6B9Z - chains A and B of the 4 polymer chains in the assembly; structure by X-ray diffraction, 1.82 A resolution.

== Chain A ==
Molecule: Trastuzumab Fab light chain
Organism: Mus musculus
UniProtKB: P01834 (IGKC_HUMAN); residues 108-214 here correspond to UniProt positions 1-107 (UniProt number = residue number - 107)
Chain sequence (214 residues; numbered 1 to 214; the number before each row is that of its first residue):
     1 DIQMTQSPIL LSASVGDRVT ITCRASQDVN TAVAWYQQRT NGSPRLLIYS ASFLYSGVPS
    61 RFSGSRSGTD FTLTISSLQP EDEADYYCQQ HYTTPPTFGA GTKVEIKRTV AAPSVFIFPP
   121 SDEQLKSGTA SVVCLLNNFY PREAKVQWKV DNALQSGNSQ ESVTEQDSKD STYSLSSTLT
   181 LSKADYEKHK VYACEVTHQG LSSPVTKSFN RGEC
Cystine bridges: Cys23-Cys88, Cys134-Cys194

== Chain B ==
Molecule: Trastuzumab Fab heavy chain
Organism: Mus musculus
UniProtKB: S6B291 (S6B291_HUMAN); residues 109-223 here correspond to UniProt positions 125-239 (UniProt number = residue number + 16)
Chain sequence (224 residues; row label = number of the first residue in the row):
     1 EVQLVESGGG LVQPGGSLRL SCAASGFNIK DTYIHWVRQS PGKGLEWVAR IYPTNGYTRY
    61 ADSVKGRFTI SADTSKNTAY LQMNSLRAED TAIYYCSRWG GDGFYAMDYW GQGTLVTVSS
   121 ASTKGPSVFP LAPSSKSTSG GTAALGCLVK DYFPEPVTVS WNSGALTSGV HTFPC
   175 CVLQSSGLYS LSSVVTVPSS SLGTQTYICN VNHKPSNTKV DKKVEPKSC
Disordered / not traced: 222-223
Cystine bridges: Cys22-Cys96, Cys147-Cys203
Modified positions: Cys175 (S-hydroxycysteine; CSO)
Differences from the reference sequence: engineered mutation Cys175 (Ala191 in S6B291), Lys217 (Arg233 in S6B291)

== Interface between chain A and chain B ==
Pairs across the interface - 71 pairs, chain A then chain B:
  Ala34(A) - Ala106(B)  hydrophobic
  Tyr36(A) - Ala106(B)
  Tyr36(A) - Met107(B)  hydrogen bond (side chain-backbone)
  Tyr36(A) - Trp110(B)
  Gln38(A) - Gln39(B)  hydrogen bond
  Gln38(A) - Tyr95(B)  hydrogen bond
  Gly42(A) - Tyr95(B)
  Ser43(A) - Tyr95(B)
  Ser43(A) - Gly111(B)  hydrogen bond (side chain-backbone)
  Ser43(A) - Gln112(B)
  Pro44(A) - Leu45(B)  hydrophobic
  Pro44(A) - Trp110(B)
  Leu46(A) - Ala106(B)  hydrophobic
  Leu46(A) - Met107(B)
  Leu46(A) - Asp108(B)
  Tyr49(A) - Phe104(B)
  Tyr49(A) - Ala106(B)  hydrophobic
  Tyr55(A) - Phe104(B)  hydrophobic
  Tyr55(A) - Asp108(B)  hydrogen bond
  Tyr55(A) - Tyr109(B)
  Tyr87(A) - Gln39(B)
  Tyr87(A) - Lys43(B)
  Tyr87(A) - Gly44(B)
  Tyr87(A) - Leu45(B)  hydrophobic
  His91(A) - Trp99(B)
  His91(A) - Tyr105(B)
  Thr94(A) - Arg50(B)  hydrogen bond
  Thr94(A) - Arg59(B)
  Pro95(A) - Trp47(B)  hydrophobic
  Pro96(A) - Trp47(B)
  Phe98(A) - Leu45(B)
  Phe116(A) - Lys136(B)
  Phe116(A) - Ser137(B)
  Phe116(A) - Thr138(B)
  Phe116(A) - Ser139(B)
  Phe116(A) - Ala144(B)  hydrophobic
  Ile117(A) - Lys136(B)  hydrogen bond (backbone-backbone)
  Phe118(A) - Leu131(B)  hydrophobic
  Phe118(A) - Ala132(B)
  Phe118(A) - Ser137(B)
  Phe118(A) - Ala144(B)
  Ser121(A) - Phe129(B)
  Ser121(A) - Pro130(B)
  Asp122(A) - Lys221(B)  salt bridge
  Glu123(A) - Pro130(B)
  Glu123(A) - Lys216(B)  salt bridge
  Gln124(A) - Phe129(B)
  Gln124(A) - Lys150(B)
  Ser131(A) - Leu148(B)
  Ser131(A) - Lys150(B)
  Val133(A) - Leu131(B)  hydrophobic
  Leu135(A) - Phe173(B)  hydrophobic
  Asn137(A) - His171(B)
  Asn137(A) - Thr190(B)  hydrogen bond
  Asn138(A) - His171(B)  hydrogen bond
  Gln160(A) - Val176(B)
  Gln160(A) - Leu177(B)  hydrogen bond (side chain-backbone)
  Gln160(A) - Gln178(B)
  Ser162(A) - Phe173(B)
  Ser162(A) - Pro174(B)  hydrogen bond (side chain-backbone)
  Ser162(A) - Val176(B)
  Val163(A) - Pro174(B)
  Thr164(A) - His171(B)
  Thr164(A) - Phe173(B)
  Ser174(A) - His171(B)  hydrogen bond
  Ser174(A) - Phe173(B)
  Leu175(A) - Phe173(B)  hydrophobic
  Ser176(A) - Phe173(B)
  Lys207(A) - Lys136(B)
  Ser208(A) - Lys136(B)  hydrogen bond (backbone-side chain)
  Glu213(A) - Lys136(B)
Also at the interface, not in a pair above, chain A (43 interface residues in all): Gln89, Ser114, Thr129, Glu161, Thr180, Phe209
Also at the interface, not in a pair above, chain B (42 interface residues in all): Val37, Glu46, Leu145, Val188

== In short ==
43 residues of chain A face 42 of chain B across their interface; the contacts include 13 hydrogen bonds and 2
salt bridges. Among the polar pairs are Asp122(A)-Lys221(B), Glu123(A)-Lys216(B) and Tyr36(A)-Met107(B).
Chain A is Trastuzumab Fab light chain and chain B is Trastuzumab Fab heavy chain, both from Mus musculus; the
structure, Trastuzumab Fab v3, was determined by X-ray diffraction together with 6B9Y, 6BAE and 6BAH from the
same study.
